Entry 4P46 (X-ray diffraction, 2.85 A resolution); this record covers chains A and B of the 4 polymer chains in the assembly.

[Chain A]
Molecule: J809.B5 TCR Y31A alpha chain (Va2.8)
Organism: Mus musculus
Notes: engineered mutation(s): Va2.8 Y31A
Amino-acid sequence (199 residues; each row starts with the number of its first residue; note: 1 number in that range is skipped by the numbering (no residue carries it; nothing is unmodelled there)):
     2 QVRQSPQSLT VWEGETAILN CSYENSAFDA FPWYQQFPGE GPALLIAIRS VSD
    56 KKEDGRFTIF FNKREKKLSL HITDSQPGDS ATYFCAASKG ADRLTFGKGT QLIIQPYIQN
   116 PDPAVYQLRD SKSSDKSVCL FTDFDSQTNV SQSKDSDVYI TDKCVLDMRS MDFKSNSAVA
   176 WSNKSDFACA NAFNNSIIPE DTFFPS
Cystine bridges: Cys-22/Cys-90, Cys-134/Cys-184

[Chain B]
Molecule: J809.B5 TCR beta chain (Vb8.2)
Organism: Mus musculus
Amino-acid sequence (238 residues; numbered 1 to 238; the number before each row is that of its first residue):
     1 AVTQSPRNKV AVTGGKVTLS CNQTNNHNNM YWYRQDTGHG LRLIHYSYGA GSTEKGDIPD
    61 GYKASRPSQE NFSLILELAT PSQTSVYFCA SGDFWGDTLY FGAGTRLSVL EDLKNVFPPE
   121 VAVFEPSEAE ISHTQKATLV CLATGFYPDH VELSWWVNGK EVHSGVCTDP QPLKEQPALN
   181 DSRYALSSRL RVSATFWQNP RNHFRCQVQF YGLSENDEWT QDRAKPVTQI VSAEAWGR
Cystine bridges: Cys-21/Cys-89, Cys-141/Cys-206

[How chain A and chain B interact]
Pairs across the interface (74):
  Tyr-35(A) with Thr-98(B); Leu-99(B), hydrogen bond (side chain-backbone); Phe-101(B), hydrophobic
  Gln-37(A) with Gln-35(B), hydrogen bond; Phe-88(B)
  Gly-40(A) with Ala-103(B)
  Glu-41(A) with Phe-88(B); Ala-103(B)
  Gly-42(A) with Phe-88(B); Gly-102(B)
  Pro-43(A) with Leu-41(B), hydrophobic; Phe-101(B)
  Leu-45(A) with Thr-98(B)
  Arg-50(A) with Asp-97(B), salt bridge
  Phe-89(A) with Gln-35(B)
  Ala-96(A) with Trp-95(B)
  Asp-97(A) with Trp-95(B)
  Arg-98(A) with Leu-43(B); Tyr-46(B); Asp-57(B), salt bridge
  Leu-99(A) with Leu-99(B), hydrophobic
  Phe-101(A) with Tyr-33(B); Leu-41(B); Phe-101(B), hydrophobic
  Lys-103(A) with Gly-38(B), hydrogen bond (side chain-backbone); His-39(B); Gly-40(B)
  Asp-117(A) with His-133(B), salt bridge
  Tyr-121(A) with Ser-127(B); Ala-129(B); Glu-130(B); His-133(B), hydrogen bond; Thr-134(B)
  Gln-122(A) with Ser-127(B)
  Leu-123(A) with Phe-124(B); Glu-125(B); Pro-126(B), hydrophobic; Thr-138(B)
  Arg-124(A) with Phe-124(B); Glu-125(B), hydrogen bond (backbone-backbone)
  Asp-125(A) with Val-123(B); Phe-124(B)
  Ser-126(A) with Val-123(B), hydrogen bond (backbone-backbone); Glu-125(B); Glu-234(B), hydrogen bond (side chain-backbone)
  Lys-131(A) with Phe-124(B)
  Ser-132(A) with Phe-124(B)
  Val-133(A) with Phe-124(B), hydrophobic; Leu-142(B), hydrophobic
  Leu-135(A) with Thr-138(B)
  Asp-138(A) with Arg-191(B), salt bridge
  Ser-151(A) with Glu-175(B)
  Tyr-154(A) with Glu-175(B), hydrogen bond (side chain-backbone)
  Ile-155(A) with Leu-173(B)
  Thr-156(A) with Asp-169(B); Ser-187(B)
  Cys-159(A) with Cys-167(B), disulfide; Arg-189(B), hydrogen bond
  Val-160(A) with Cys-167(B), hydrogen bond (backbone-side chain)
  Leu-161(A) with Gly-165(B); Cys-167(B), hydrophobic; Arg-189(B); Arg-191(B)
  Asp-162(A) with Ser-164(B); Gly-165(B), hydrogen bond (backbone-backbone)
  Met-163(A) with Arg-191(B); Val-192(B), hydrophobic
  Arg-164(A) with Ser-164(B), hydrogen bond (backbone-side chain)
  Ser-170(A) with Arg-191(B)
  Ser-172(A) with Arg-189(B), hydrogen bond
  Val-174(A) with Arg-189(B)
  Trp-176(A) with Leu-142(B), hydrophobic; Ala-185(B), hydrophobic
  Pro-200(A) with Ala-129(B), hydrophobic
Also at the interface, not in a pair above, chain A (51 interface residues in all): Gly-95, Thr-100, Gly-102, Thr-137, Asp-157, Ser-165, Phe-168, Ala-173, Phe-198
Also at the interface, not in a pair above, chain B (50 interface residues in all): Tyr-31, Gly-56, Ala-122, Lys-136, Val-140, Val-166, Thr-168, Pro-177, Ser-193, Ala-235
Cross-chain cystine bridges: Cys-159(A)/Cys-167(B)

[Summary]
51 residues of chain A face 50 of chain B across their interface; the contacts include 1 disulfide bond, 13
hydrogen bonds and 4 salt bridges. Polar pairs include Arg-50(A)/Asp-97(B), Arg-98(A)/Asp-57(B) and
Asp-117(A)/His-133(B).
Here chain A is J809.B5 TCR Y31A alpha chain (Va2.8) and chain B is J809.B5 TCR beta chain (Vb8.2), both from
Mus musculus. Entry 4P46 (J809.B5 Y31A TCR bound to IAb3K) was determined by X-ray diffraction, deposited
together with 4P23.
